8AXX - chains A and B of the 3 polymer chains in the assembly; structure by electron microscopy, 3.30 A resolution.

== Chain A ==
Name: Capsid protein VP1
From: Human coxsackievirus A9 (strain Griggs)
UniProtKB: P21404 (POLG_CXA9); residues 1-299 here correspond to UniProt positions 569-867 (UniProt number = residue number + 568)
Sequence (299 residues; row label = number of the first residue in the row):
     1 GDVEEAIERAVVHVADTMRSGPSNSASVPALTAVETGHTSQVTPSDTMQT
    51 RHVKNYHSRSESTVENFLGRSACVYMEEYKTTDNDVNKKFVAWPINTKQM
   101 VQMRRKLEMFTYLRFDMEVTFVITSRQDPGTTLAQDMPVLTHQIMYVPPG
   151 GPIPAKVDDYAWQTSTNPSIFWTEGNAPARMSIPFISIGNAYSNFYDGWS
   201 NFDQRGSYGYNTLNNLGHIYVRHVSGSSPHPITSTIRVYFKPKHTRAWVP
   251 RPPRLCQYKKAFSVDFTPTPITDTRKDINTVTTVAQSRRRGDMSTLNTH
Unresolved in the structure: 1-59, 128-137, 204-205, 284-299
Differences from the reference sequence: variant Val11 (Arg579 in P21404), Val12 (Cys580 in P21404), His13 (Thr581 in P21404), Ser20 (Thr588 in P21404), Asn84 (Lys652 in P21404), Asp85 (His653 in P21404), His142 (Arg710 in P21404)
UniProt features mapped onto this chain:
  - motif: Arg290 to Asp292 (Cell attachment site)
  - site: His299 (Cleavage)
What the authors report for this chain:
  - conformationally variable residues (order/disorder transition): Ser60, Asp128 to Met137, Gln204, Arg205

== Chain B ==
Name: Capsid protein VP2
From: Human coxsackievirus A9 (strain Griggs)
UniProtKB: P21404 (POLG_CXA9); residues 1-261 here correspond to UniProt positions 70-330 (UniProt number = residue number + 69)
Sequence (261 residues; row label = number of the first residue in the row):
     1 SPTVEECGYSDRVRSITLGNSTITTQECANVVVGYGRWPTYLRDDEATAE
    51 DQPTQPDVATCRFYTLDSIKWEKGSVGWWWKFPEALSDMGLFGQNMQYHY
   101 LGRAGYTIHVQCNASKFHQGCLLVVCVPEAEMGGAVVGQAFSATAMANGD
   151 KAYEFTSATQSDQTKVQTAIHNAGMGVGVGNLTIYPHQWINLRTNNSATI
   201 VMPYINSVPMDNMFRHYNFTLMVIPFVKLDYADTASTYVPITVTVAPMCA
   251 EYNGLRLAQAQ
Unresolved in the structure: 1-13, 28, 44-49, 260-261
Differences from the reference sequence: variant Val110 (Leu179 in P21404)
UniProt features mapped onto this chain:
  - site: Gln261 (Cleavage)
What the authors report for this chain:
  - conformationally variable residues (order/disorder transition): Cys28, Asp44 to Ala49, Ala260

== Interface between chain A and chain B ==
Contacting residue pairs (70; chain A residue first):
  Thr111(A) - Glu129(B)
  Tyr112(A) - Glu129(B)  hydrogen bond
  Tyr112(A) - Ile205(B)  hydrophobic
  Tyr112(A) - Asn206(B)
  Asn190(A) - Ser207(B)  hydrogen bond (backbone-backbone)
  Asn190(A) - Val208(B)
  Asn190(A) - Pro209(B)
  Ala191(A) - Ser207(B)
  Ser193(A) - Ser207(B)  hydrogen bond
  Phe195(A) - Glu129(B)
  Phe195(A) - Glu131(B)
  Tyr196(A) - Glu131(B)  hydrogen bond (backbone-side chain)
  Tyr196(A) - Arg215(B)  hydrogen bond (side chain-backbone)
  Tyr196(A) - His216(B)
  Asp197(A) - Lys81(B)  salt bridge
  Asp197(A) - Ala130(B)
  Asp197(A) - His216(B)  hydrogen bond (backbone-side chain)
  Asp197(A) - Tyr217(B)  hydrogen bond (backbone-backbone)
  Gly198(A) - Arg215(B)
  Trp199(A) - Phe141(B)
  Trp199(A) - Ala143(B)  hydrophobic
  Trp199(A) - Met146(B)  hydrophobic
  Trp199(A) - Arg215(B)  hydrogen bond (backbone-backbone)
  Asn201(A) - Arg215(B)
  Phe202(A) - Phe214(B)
  Phe202(A) - Arg215(B)
  Asp203(A) - Ala143(B)
  Tyr208(A) - Glu131(B)
  Tyr208(A) - Met132(B)  hydrogen bond (side chain-backbone)
  Tyr208(A) - Met146(B)  hydrophobic
  Gly209(A) - Glu131(B)
  Val249(A) - Tyr35(B)
  Pro250(A) - Ile184(B)  hydrophobic
  Pro250(A) - Tyr185(B)
  Arg251(A) - Pro128(B)  hydrogen bond (side chain-backbone)
  Arg251(A) - Glu129(B)  hydrogen bond (side chain-backbone)
  Arg251(A) - Tyr185(B)  hydrogen bond
  Pro252(A) - Val177(B)
  Pro252(A) - Asn181(B)
  Pro252(A) - Ile184(B)
  Pro252(A) - Tyr185(B)
  Arg254(A) - Met175(B)
  Arg254(A) - Gly176(B)
  Leu255(A) - Asn172(B)
  Leu255(A) - Gly176(B)  hydrogen bond (backbone-backbone)
  Leu255(A) - Val177(B)  hydrophobic
  Leu255(A) - Gly178(B)
  Cys256(A) - Asn172(B)
  Cys256(A) - Gly176(B)  hydrogen bond (backbone-backbone)
  Lys259(A) - Val137(B)
  Lys260(A) - Gly138(B)
  Val264(A) - Glu131(B)
  Val264(A) - Gly133(B)
  Val264(A) - Met175(B)
  Asp265(A) - Gly133(B)
  Asp265(A) - Gly134(B)  hydrogen bond (side chain-backbone)
  Asp265(A) - Val137(B)
  Asp265(A) - Gly138(B)  hydrogen bond (side chain-backbone)
  Phe266(A) - Val137(B)
  Phe266(A) - Gln167(B)
  Phe266(A) - Asn172(B)
  Phe266(A) - Gly174(B)
  Phe266(A) - Met175(B)
  Phe266(A) - Gly176(B)
  Pro268(A) - Thr159(B)
  Pro268(A) - Gln167(B)
  Pro268(A) - Ala169(B)  hydrophobic
  Pro268(A) - Asn172(B)
  Thr269(A) - His171(B)  hydrogen bond (backbone-side chain)
  Thr269(A) - Asn172(B)
Also at the interface, not in a pair above, chain A (35 interface residues in all): Gly189, Asn194, Leu213, Pro253, Thr267, Ile271
Also at the interface, not in a pair above, chain B (38 interface residues in all): Ser142, Leu182

== Overview ==
The interface between chain A and chain B involves 35 residues on one side and 38 on the other; the contacts
include 17 hydrogen bonds and 1 salt bridge. Polar contacts include Asp197(A)-Lys81(B), Tyr112(A)-Glu129(B)
and Ser193(A)-Ser207(B). The paper reports conformational variability at Ser60(A), Asp128(A) and Cys28(B)
among others.
Chain A is Capsid protein VP1 and chain B is Capsid protein VP2, both from Human coxsackievirus A9 (strain
Griggs); the structure, Expanded Coxsackievirus A9 after treatment with endosomal ionic buffer, was determined
by electron microscopy, deposited together with 8AT5 and 8AW6.
